PDB entry 6P4F | X-ray diffraction, 3.55 A resolution | chains A and F of the 4 polymer chains in the assembly

Chain A:
Name: DNA-dependent ATPase XPBII
From: Sulfurisphaera tokodaii (strain DSM 16993 / JCM 10545 / NBRC 100140 / 7)
Notes: engineered mutation(s): M1G
UniProt: Q970I2 (Q970I2_SULTO); residue numbers follow UniProt; this construct covers 1-439
Sequence (440 residues; each row starts with the number of its first residue; numbering starts at 0):
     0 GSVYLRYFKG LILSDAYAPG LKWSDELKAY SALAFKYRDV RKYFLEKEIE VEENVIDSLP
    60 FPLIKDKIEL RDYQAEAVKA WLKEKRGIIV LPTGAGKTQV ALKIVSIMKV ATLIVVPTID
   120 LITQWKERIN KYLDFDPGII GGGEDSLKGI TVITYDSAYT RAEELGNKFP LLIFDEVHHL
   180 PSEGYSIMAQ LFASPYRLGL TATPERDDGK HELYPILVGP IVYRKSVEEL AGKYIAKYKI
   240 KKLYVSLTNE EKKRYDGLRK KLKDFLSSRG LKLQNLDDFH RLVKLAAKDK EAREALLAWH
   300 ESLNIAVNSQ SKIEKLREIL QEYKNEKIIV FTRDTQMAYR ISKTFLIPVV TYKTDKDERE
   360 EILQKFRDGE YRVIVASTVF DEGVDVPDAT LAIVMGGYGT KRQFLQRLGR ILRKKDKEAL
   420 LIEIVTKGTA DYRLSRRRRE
Unresolved in the structure: 435-439
Construct notes: expression tag (0); conflict Ser-1 (Met in Q970I2)
Bound ions: Mg2+ near Asp-277 (its only coordinating residue here)
UniProt features mapped onto this chain:
  - region: Glu-227 to Ile-234 (Flexible hinge region)
  - motif: Asp-174 to His-177 (DEAH box), Arg-205 to Asp-207 (RED motif)
  - binding site (ATP): Leu-90 to Thr-97, Arg-127
  - site: Phe-278 (Wedge residue)
  - mutagenesis: Arg-205 to Asp-207 (Small decrease in affinity for forked DNA, 30% ATPase activity with and without Bax1, decreased affinity of XPB2 for bubble DNA), Arg-258 to His-299 (Decreased affinity for forked DNA, about 10% ATPase activity in presence of disorted DNA and Bax1, unstable without Bax1), Leu-270 to Arg-280 (Decreased affinity for forked DNA, 50% ATPase activity with and without Bax1, decreased affinity of XPB2 for bubble DNA), Phe-278 (F278A: No change in recognition of 5 base bubble DNA, decreased ATPase activity with and without Bax1)
From the paper describing this entry:
  - binding site for the 24-nt DNA strand: Arg-205, Asp-206, Asn-274, Leu-275, Phe-278, His-279, Trp-298
  - binding site for the 24-nt DNA strand: Arg-258
  - mutagenesis - R205A/D206A/D207A: decreased catalytic activity
  - mutagenesis - F278A: unchanged binding to bubble-5 substrate
  - mutagenesis - F278A: decreased catalytic activity on forked DNA substrate
  - mutagenesis - F278A: decreased catalytic activity on bubble-5 DNA substrate
  - conformationally variable residues (domain motion): Asp-206

Chain F:
Molecule: 23-nt DNA strand
Sequence (23 nucleotides; row label = number of the first residue in the row):
     2 TTGTAGGTTT CCATGTTGAG TCA
Unresolved in the structure: 2

Chain A / chain F interface:
Residue-residue contacts (27):
  Pro-116(A) / DG19(F)  sugar contact
  Thr-117(A) / DG19(F)  phosphate contact
  Ile-118(A) / DG19(F)  hydrogen bond to the phosphate
  Gly-140(A) / DA20(F)  phosphate contact
  Gly-141(A) / DA20(F)  hydrogen bond to the phosphate
  Thr-153(A) / DG19(F)  hydrogen bond to the phosphate
  Thr-153(A) / DA20(F)  hydrogen bond to the phosphate
  Asp-155(A) / DA20(F)  sugar contact
  Ser-156(A) / DA20(F)  hydrogen bond to the phosphate
  Val-282(A) / DC13(F)  phosphate contact
  Lys-283(A) / DC12(F)  phosphate contact
  Ala-285(A) / DC13(F)  sugar contact
  Ala-286(A) / DC13(F)  phosphate contact
  Arg-292(A) / DC13(F)  hydrogen bond to the phosphate
  Arg-292(A) / DA14(F)  salt bridge to the phosphate
  Leu-295(A) / DC13(F)  base contact
  Asp-333(A) / DT15(F)  phosphate contact
  Asp-333(A) / DG16(F)  sugar contact
  Thr-334(A) / DG16(F)  hydrogen bond to the phosphate
  Tyr-351(A) / DG16(F)  sugar contact
  Tyr-351(A) / DT17(F)  phosphate contact
  Tyr-351(A) / DT18(F)  phosphate contact
  Arg-358(A) / DT18(F)  salt bridge to the phosphate
  Ser-376(A) / DT17(F)  hydrogen bond to the phosphate
  Thr-377(A) / DT17(F)  phosphate contact
  Val-378(A) / DT17(F)  phosphate contact
  Val-378(A) / DT18(F)  phosphate contact
Other interface residues (no listed pair), chain A (25 interface residues in all): Asp-119, Phe-278, Leu-296, Thr-350
Other interface residues (no listed pair), chain F (10 interface residues in all): DT9

Summary:
Chain A and chain F form an interface of 25 and 10 residues respectively, with 8 hydrogen bonds and 2 salt
bridges. Polar pairs include Ile-118(A)/DG19(F), Gly-141(A)/DA20(F) and Thr-153(A)/DG19(F). The paper reports
a binding site for the 24-nt DNA strand at Arg-205(A), Asp-206(A) and Asn-274(A) among others;
R205A/D206A/D207A of chain A reduce catalytic activity.
Chain A is DNA-dependent ATPase XPBII (Sulfurisphaera tokodaii (strain DSM 16993 / JCM 10545 / NBRC 100140 /
7)) and chain F is a 23-nt DNA strand; the structure, Crystal structure of the XPB-Bax1-forked DNA ternary
complex, was determined by X-ray diffraction.
